Entry 6N1W (electron microscopy, 4.20 A resolution (low resolution: residue-level contacts below are approximate; hydrogen-bond / salt-bridge calls are withheld)); this record covers chains c and d of the 24 polymer chains in the assembly.

[Chain c]
Molecule: Envelope glycoprotein gp120
From: Human immunodeficiency virus 1
Reference sequence: Q2N0S6 (Q2N0S6_9HIV1); the construct lacks a stretch of the UniProt sequence and is renumbered around it, so the offset changes along the chain: 31-141 = UniProt 30-140; 150-185 = UniProt 141-176; 187-309 = UniProt 186-308; 312-321 = UniProt 309-318; 2 more segments
Sequence (473 residues; row label = number of the first residue in the row; note: 12 numbers in that range are skipped by the numbering (no residue carries them; nothing is unmodelled there); a row labelled like 185A-185I holds insertion residues (185A, then the next letters in order)):
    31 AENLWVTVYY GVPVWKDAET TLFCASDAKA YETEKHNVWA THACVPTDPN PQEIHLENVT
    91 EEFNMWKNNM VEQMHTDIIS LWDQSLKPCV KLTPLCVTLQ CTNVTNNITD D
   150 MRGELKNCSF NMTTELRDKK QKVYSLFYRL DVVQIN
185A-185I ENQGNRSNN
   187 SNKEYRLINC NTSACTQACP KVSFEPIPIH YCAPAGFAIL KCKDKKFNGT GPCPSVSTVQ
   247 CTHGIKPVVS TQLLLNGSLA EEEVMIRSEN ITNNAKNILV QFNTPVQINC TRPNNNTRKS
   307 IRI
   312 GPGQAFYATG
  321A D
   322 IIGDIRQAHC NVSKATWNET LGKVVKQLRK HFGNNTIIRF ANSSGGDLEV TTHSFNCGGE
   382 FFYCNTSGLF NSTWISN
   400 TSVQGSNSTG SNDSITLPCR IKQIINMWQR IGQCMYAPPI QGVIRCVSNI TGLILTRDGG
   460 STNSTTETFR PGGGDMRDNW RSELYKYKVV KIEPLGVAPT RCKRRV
Not modelled in the structure: 185A-185I, 400-410
Differences from the reference sequence: conflict Cys-201 (Ile200 in Q2N0S6), Asn-332 (Thr330 in Q2N0S6), Cys-433 (Ala430 in Q2N0S6), Cys-501 (Ala498 in Q2N0S6)
Disulfide bonds: Cys-119/Cys-205, Cys-131/Cys-157, Cys-201/Cys-433, Cys-218/Cys-247, Cys-228/Cys-239, Cys-296/Cys-331, Cys-378/Cys-445, Cys-385/Cys-418
Covalent attachments: N-acetylglucosamine (NAG) linked to Asn-133, Asn-156, Asn-160, Asn-197, Asn-234, Asn-262, Asn-295, Asn-301, Asn-355, Asn-363, Asn-386, Asn-392; glycan linked to Asn-137, Asn-276, Asn-332

[Chain d]
Molecule: Envelope glycoprotein gp41
From: Human immunodeficiency virus 1
Reference sequence: Q2N0S7 (Q2N0S7_9HIV1); residues 512-664 here correspond to UniProt positions 509-661 (UniProt number = residue number - 3)
Sequence (153 residues; each row starts with the number of its first residue):
   512 AVGIGAVFLG FLGAAGSTMG AASMTLTVQA RNLLSGIVQQ QSNLLRAIEA QQHLLKLTVW
   572 GIKQLQARVL AVERYLRDQQ LLGIWGCSGK LICCTNVPWN SSWSNRNLSE IWDNMTWLQW
   632 DKEISNYTQI IYGLLEESQN QQEKNEQDLL ALD
Not modelled in the structure: 548-568
Differences from the reference sequence: conflict Cys-605 (Thr602 in Q2N0S7)
Disulfide bonds: Cys-598/Cys-604

[How chain c and chain d interact]
Residue-residue contacts (64):
  Leu-34(c) / Pro-609(d)
  Leu-34(c) / Trp-610(d)
  Trp-35(c) / Asn-607(d)
  Trp-35(c) / Val-608(d)
  Trp-35(c) / Pro-609(d)
  Val-36(c) / Thr-606(d)
  Val-36(c) / Val-608(d)
  Val-36(c) / Trp-610(d)
  Thr-37(c) / Cys-604(d)
  Thr-37(c) / Cys-605(d)
  Val-38(c) / Trp-596(d)
  Val-38(c) / Leu-602(d)
  Val-38(c) / Cys-604(d)
  Val-38(c) / Leu-646(d)
  Tyr-39(c) / Leu-602(d)
  Tyr-39(c) / Ile-603(d)
  Tyr-39(c) / Trp-623(d)
  Tyr-40(c) / Leu-537(d)
  Tyr-40(c) / Ala-541(d)
  Tyr-40(c) / Leu-544(d)
  Tyr-40(c) / Tyr-586(d)
  Tyr-40(c) / Leu-602(d)
  Gly-41(c) / Leu-537(d)
  Gly-41(c) / Gln-540(d)
  Val-42(c) / Trp-628(d)
  Pro-43(c) / Trp-628(d)
  Val-44(c) / Asp-632(d)
  Trp-45(c) / Leu-523(d)
  Trp-45(c) / Ala-526(d)
  Trp-45(c) / Leu-629(d)
  Ile-84(c) / Gly-521(d)
  Ile-84(c) / Phe-522(d)
  Leu-86(c) / Leu-523(d)
  Leu-86(c) / Ala-526(d)
  Glu-87(c) / Gly-527(d)
  Asp-107(c) / Trp-571(d)
  Ala-221(c) / Leu-544(d)
  Ala-221(c) / Leu-545(d)
  Ala-221(c) / Ser-546(d)
  Ala-221(c) / Gly-547(d)
  Ala-221(c) / Ala-582(d)
  Gly-222(c) / Leu-544(d)
  Thr-244(c) / Leu-523(d)
  Lys-490(c) / Arg-585(d)
  Ile-491(c) / Leu-523(d)
  Pro-493(c) / Leu-544(d)
  Leu-494(c) / Trp-596(d)
  Val-496(c) / Trp-631(d)
  Ala-497(c) / Met-530(d)
  Ala-497(c) / Trp-631(d)
  Pro-498(c) / Trp-610(d)
  Pro-498(c) / Ile-622(d)
  Pro-498(c) / Trp-623(d)
  Pro-498(c) / Trp-631(d)
  Thr-499(c) / Leu-619(d)
  Thr-499(c) / Trp-623(d)
  Cys-501(c) / Cys-605(d)
  Lys-502(c) / Asn-607(d)
  Arg-503(c) / Gly-597(d)
  Arg-503(c) / Cys-605(d)
  Arg-503(c) / Thr-606(d)
  Arg-503(c) / Asn-607(d)
  Arg-503(c) / Gln-650(d)
  Arg-503(c) / Gln-653(d)
Other interface residues (no listed pair), chain c (42 interface residues in all): Lys-46, Thr-51, Ala-73, Asn-88, Val-89, Glu-91, Leu-111, Pro-220, Ala-224, Gly-495, Arg-500, Val-505
Other interface residues (no listed pair), chain d (47 interface residues in all): Gly-524, Ala-525, Ala-533, Ser-534, Ala-578, Asp-589, Leu-592, Ile-635, Ile-642

[Summary]
Chain c and chain d form an interface of 42 and 47 residues respectively. N-acetylglucosamine is covalently
linked to Asn-133(c), Asn-156(c), Asn-160(c), Asn-197(c), Asn-234(c) and Asn-262(c) and 6 more.
Here chain c is Envelope glycoprotein gp120 and chain d is Envelope glycoprotein gp41, both from Human
immunodeficiency virus 1. Entry 6N1W (Cryo-EM structure at 4.2 A resolution of vaccine-elicited antibody
DFPH-a.15 in complex with HIV-1 Env BG505 ...) was determined by electron microscopy, deposited together with
6MPH, 6MQC, 6MQE, 6MQM, 6MQR, 6N16 and 4 further entries.
